6L6R - chains A and C; structure by X-ray diffraction, 3.80 A resolution.

# Chain A
Protein: Low-density lipoprotein receptor-related protein 6
From: Homo sapiens
UniProtKB: O75581 (LRP6_HUMAN); residues 21-630 here = UniProt positions 21-630
Sequence (622 residues; each row starts with the number of its first residue):
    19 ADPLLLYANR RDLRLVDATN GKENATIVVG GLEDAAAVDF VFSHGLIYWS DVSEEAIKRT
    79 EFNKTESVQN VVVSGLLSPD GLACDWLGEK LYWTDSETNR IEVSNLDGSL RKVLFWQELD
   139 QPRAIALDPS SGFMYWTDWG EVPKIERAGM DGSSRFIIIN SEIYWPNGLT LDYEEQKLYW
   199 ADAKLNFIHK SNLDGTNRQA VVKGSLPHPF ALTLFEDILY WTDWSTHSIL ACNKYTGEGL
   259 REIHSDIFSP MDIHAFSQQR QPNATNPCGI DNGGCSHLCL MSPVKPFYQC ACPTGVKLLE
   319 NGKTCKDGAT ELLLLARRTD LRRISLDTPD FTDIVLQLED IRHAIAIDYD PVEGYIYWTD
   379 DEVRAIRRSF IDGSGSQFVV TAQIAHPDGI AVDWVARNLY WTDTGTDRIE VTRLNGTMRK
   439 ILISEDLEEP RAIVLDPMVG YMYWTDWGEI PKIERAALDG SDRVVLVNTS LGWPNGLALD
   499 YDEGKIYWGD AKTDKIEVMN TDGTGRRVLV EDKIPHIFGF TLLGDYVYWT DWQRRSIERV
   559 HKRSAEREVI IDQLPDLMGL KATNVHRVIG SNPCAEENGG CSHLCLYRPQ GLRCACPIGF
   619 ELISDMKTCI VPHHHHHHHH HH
Disordered / not traced: 39-40, 631-640
Sequence notes: expression tag (19-20, 631-640)
Swiss-Prot annotation at these positions:
  - glycosylation (N-linked (GlcNAc...) asparagine): N42, N81, N281, N433, N486
Cystine bridges: C286-C297, C293-C308, C310-C323, C592-C603, C599-C612, C614-C627
Covalently attached groups: glycan linked to N81; N-acetylglucosamine (NAG) linked to N433, N486
Ion coordination: Mg2+ site 1: L100, I143; Mg2+ site 2: S114, N117, D138
From the paper describing this entry:
  - conformationally variable residues (loop rearrangement): W465, H534
  - mutagenesis - E529K/D530K/E564K/E566K/D570K: decreased signaling

# Chain C
Protein: Sclerostin
From: Homo sapiens
UniProtKB: Q9BQB4 (SOST_HUMAN); residue numbers follow UniProt; this construct covers 24-177
Sequence (158 residues; numbered 20 to 177; the number before each row is that of its first residue):
    20 GPSRQGWQAF KNDATEIIPE LGEYPEPPPE LENNKTMNRA ENGGRPPHHP FETKDVSEYS
    80 CRELHFTRYV TDGPCRSAKP VTELVCSGQC GPARLLPNAI GRGKWWRPSG PDFRCIPDRY
   140 RAQRVQLLCP GGEAPRARKV RLVASCKCKR LTRFHNQS
Disordered / not traced: 20-77, 122-128
Sequence notes: expression tag (20-23)
Swiss-Prot annotation at these positions:
  - glycosylation (N-linked (GlcNAc...) asparagine): N53, N175
Cystine bridges: C80-C134, C94-C148, C105-C165, C109-C167
From the paper describing this entry:
  - specificity-determining residues: R121 (proposed by the authors, not directly observed)
  - post-translational modification sites: N175 (proposed by the authors, not directly observed)
  - mutagenesis - N117A: decreased signaling in response to Wnt1
  - mutagenesis - H174A: decreased signaling
  - mutagenesis - F173A: unchanged signaling

# Interface between chain A and chain C
Pairs across the interface - 36 pairs, chain A then chain C:
  R28(A) with I119(C); G120(C)
  D52(A) with R121(C)
  V70(A) with I119(C), hydrophobic; G120(C); R121(C), hydrogen bond (backbone-side chain)
  S71(A) with R121(C)
  E73(A) with R121(C), salt bridge
  L95(A) with R121(C), hydrogen bond (backbone-side chain)
  S96(A) with R121(C)
  D98(A) with I119(C)
  R141(A) with N117(C), hydrogen bond (side chain-backbone)
  W157(A) with N117(C)
  W183(A) with P116(C), hydrophobic; N117(C)
  N185(A) with N117(C), hydrogen bond
  H226(A) with N117(C), hydrogen bond
  F228(A) with I119(C), hydrophobic
  W242(A) with I119(C), hydrophobic
  M269(A) with I119(C), hydrophobic
  R336(A) with Q176(C)
  H361(A) with Q176(C), hydrogen bond (side chain-backbone)
  D379(A) with Q176(C); S177(C), hydrogen bond
  H404(A) with S177(C)
  D406(A) with Q176(C), hydrogen bond
  R449(A) with H174(C), hydrogen bond; Q176(C)
  W465(A) with H174(C); N175(C)
  W491(A) with H174(C)
  N493(A) with H174(C), hydrogen bond
  H534(A) with H174(C), hydrogen bond
  W550(A) with H174(C)
  Q551(A) with T171(C)
  R553(A) with R169(C)
Also at the interface, not in a pair above, chain A (34 interface residues in all): E115, A201, T422, E447, F536
Also at the interface, not in a pair above, chain C (14 interface residues in all): L115, A118, R172
From the paper, about this interface:
  - pairs named by the authors: E73(A)-R121(C) (salt bridge), N185(A)-N117(C), R121(C)-V70(A) (backbone contact), R121(C)-L95(A) (backbone contact), H174(C)-R449(A), H174(C)-W465(A), H174(C)-W491(A), H174(C)-N493(A), H174(C)-H534(A)

# In short
Chain A and chain C form an interface of 34 and 14 residues respectively, with 11 hydrogen bonds and 1 salt
bridge. Polar pairs include E73(A)-R121(C), V70(A)-R121(C) and L95(A)-R121(C). The authors report a salt
bridge between E73(A) and R121(C); contacts between N185(A) and N117(C), H174(C) and R449(A) and H174(C) and
W465(A) among others; backbone contacts between R121(C) and V70(A) and R121(C) and L95(A). The paper reports
that E529K/D530K/E564K/E566K/D570K of chain A reduce signaling; the specificity determinant R121(C); 4
substitutions were tested in all.
Chain A is Low-density lipoprotein receptor-related protein 6 and chain C is Sclerostin, both from Homo
sapiens; the structure, Crystal structure of LRP6 E1E2-SOST complex, was determined by X-ray diffraction.
